PDB entry 6EXT | X-ray diffraction, 1.50 A resolution | chain A

== Chain A ==
Name: Switch-activating protein 1
From: Schizosaccharomyces pombe (strain 972 / ATCC 24843)
Reference sequence: P40847 (SAP1_SCHPO); residue numbers follow UniProt; this construct covers 18-133
Chain sequence (116 residues; each row starts with the number of its first residue):
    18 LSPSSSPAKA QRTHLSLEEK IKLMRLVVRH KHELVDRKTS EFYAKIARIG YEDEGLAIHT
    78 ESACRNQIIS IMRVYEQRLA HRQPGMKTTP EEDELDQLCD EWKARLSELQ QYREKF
Not modelled in the structure: 18-28
Modified residues: Mse41 (selenomethionine; parent Met); Mse89 (selenomethionine; parent Met); Mse103 (selenomethionine; parent Met)
Swiss-Prot annotation at these positions:
  - modified residue: Ser19 (Phosphoserine)
What the authors report for this chain:
  - mutagenesis - E109D: increased growth (citing earlier work)
  - mutagenesis - E36K, D53G, R122H/E131K, F133L: increased growth
  - self-association interface (contacts with another copy of this molecule): Asp53, Glu131
  - mutagenesis - L34A/L112A, E109K, Y129A/F133A, K132E: abolished growth
  - mutagenesis - K132A: unchanged growth

== Summary ==
The paper reports that E109D, E36K and D53G, among others, increase growth; a self-association interface
involving Asp53 and Glu131; 10 substitutions were tested in all.
Chain A is Switch-activating protein 1 (Schizosaccharomyces pombe (strain 972 / ATCC 24843)); the structure,
Crystal structure of the DNA binding domain of fission yeast Sap1, was determined by X-ray diffraction (same
publication as 6EXU).
